7Z2D - chains A and E of the 3 polymer chains in the assembly; structure by electron microscopy, 3.38 A resolution.

== Chain A ==
Molecule: Reverse transcriptase/ribonuclease H
Source organism: Human immunodeficiency virus type 1 BH10
Notes: EC 2.7.7.49, 2.7.7.7, 3.1.26.13, 3.1.13.2
Reference sequence: P03366 (POL_HV1B1); residues 1-554 here correspond to UniProt positions 600-1153 (UniProt number = residue number + 599)
Chain sequence (556 residues; row label = number of the first residue in the row; numbers below 1 keep their minus sign (Met-1 is residue -1)):
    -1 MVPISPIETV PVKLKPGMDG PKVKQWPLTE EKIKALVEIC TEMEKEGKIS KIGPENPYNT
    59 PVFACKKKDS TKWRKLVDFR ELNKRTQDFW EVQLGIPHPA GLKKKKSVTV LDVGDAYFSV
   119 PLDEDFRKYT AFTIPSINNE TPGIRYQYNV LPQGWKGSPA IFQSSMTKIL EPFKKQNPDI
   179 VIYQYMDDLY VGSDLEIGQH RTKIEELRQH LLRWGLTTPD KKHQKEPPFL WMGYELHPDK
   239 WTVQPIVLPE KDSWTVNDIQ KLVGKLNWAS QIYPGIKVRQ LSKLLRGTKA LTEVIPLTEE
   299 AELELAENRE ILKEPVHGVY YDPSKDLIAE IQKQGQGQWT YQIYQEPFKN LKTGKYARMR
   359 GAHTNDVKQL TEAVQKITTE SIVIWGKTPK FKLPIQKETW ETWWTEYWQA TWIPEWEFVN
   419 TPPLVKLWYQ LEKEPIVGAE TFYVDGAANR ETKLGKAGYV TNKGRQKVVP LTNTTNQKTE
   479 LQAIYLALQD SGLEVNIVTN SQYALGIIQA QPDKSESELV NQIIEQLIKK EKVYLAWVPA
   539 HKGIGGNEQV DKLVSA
Disordered / not traced: -1, 63-70
Differences from the reference sequence: initiating methionine (-1); expression tag (0); conflict Cys63 (Ile662 in P03366), Ser280 (Cys879 in P03366), Asn498 (Asp1097 in P03366)
Small-molecule neighbours: Rilpivirine (T27; 4-{[4-({4-[(E)-2-cyanoethenyl]-2,6-dimethylphenyl}amino)pyrimidin-2-yl]amino}benzonitrile): Pro95, Leu100, Lys101, Lys103, Val106, Val179, Tyr181, Tyr183, Tyr188, Phe227, Trp229, Leu234, His235, Pro236, Tyr318
Curated features (UniProtKB/Swiss-Prot):
  - region: Phe227 to His235 (RT 'primer grip')
  - motif: Trp398 to Trp414 (Tryptophan repeat motif)
  - binding site (Mg(2+)): Asp110, Asp185, Asp186, Asp443, Glu478, Asp549
  - site: Trp401 (Essential for RT p66/p51 heterodimerization), Trp414 (Essential for RT p66/p51 heterodimerization), Phe440, Tyr441 (Cleavage)
What the authors report for this chain:
  - conformationally variable residues (loop rearrangement): Met184

== Chain E ==
Molecule: 38-nt DNA strand
Sequence (38 nucleotides; row label = number of the first residue in the row; numbers below 1 keep their minus sign (DT-4 is residue -4)):
    -4 TAATTCCCCC CCTTCGGTGC TTTGCACCGA AGGGGGGG
Disordered / not traced: -4 to -3
Modified residues: OMC (o2'-methylycytidine-5'-monophosphate) at position 2; OMC (o2'-methylycytidine-5'-monophosphate) at position 4

== Chain A / chain E interface ==
Residue-residue contacts - 39 pairs, chain A then chain E:
  Leu92(A) - DC3(E)  phosphate contact
  Tyr183(A) - DG32(E)  hydrogen bond to the phosphate
  Tyr183(A) - DG33(E)  sugar contact
  Met184(A) - DG33(E)  phosphate contact
  Met230(A) - DG31(E)  sugar contact
  Met230(A) - DG32(E)  sugar contact
  Gly231(A) - DG31(E)  phosphate contact
  Gly231(A) - DG32(E)  hydrogen bond to the phosphate
  Gln242(A) - DG32(E)  phosphate contact
  Asn255(A) - DG29(E)  phosphate contact
  Gln258(A) - DG28(E)  sugar contact
  Gln258(A) - DG29(E)  sugar contact
  Lys259(A) - DG29(E)  phosphate contact
  Lys259(A) - DG30(E)  phosphate contact
  Gly262(A) - DG30(E)  sugar contact
  Lys263(A) - DG30(E)  phosphate contact
  Lys263(A) - DG31(E)  salt bridge to the phosphate
  Trp266(A) - DG31(E)  sugar contact
  Ser280(A) - DC7(E)  hydrogen bond to the phosphate
  Ser280(A) - DT8(E)  hydrogen bond to the phosphate
  Lys281(A) - DT8(E)  phosphate contact
  Arg284(A) - DT8(E)  salt bridge to the phosphate
  Arg284(A) - DT9(E)  phosphate contact
  Gly285(A) - DT9(E)  hydrogen bond to the phosphate
  Lys287(A) - DT9(E)  sugar contact
  Lys353(A) - DC7(E)  salt bridge to the phosphate
  Arg358(A) - DC23(E)  salt bridge to the phosphate
  Gly359(A) - DC22(E)  phosphate contact
  Ala360(A) - DC22(E)  hydrogen bond to the phosphate
  His361(A) - DA21(E)  salt bridge to the phosphate
  Arg448(A) - DT18(E)  sugar contact
  Arg448(A) - DG19(E)  salt bridge to the phosphate
  Thr473(A) - DG19(E)  phosphate contact
  Thr473(A) - DC20(E)  hydrogen bond to the phosphate
  Gln475(A) - DC20(E)  phosphate contact
  Gln500(A) - DT16(E)  hydrogen bond to the phosphate
  Tyr501(A) - DT16(E)  base contact
  Tyr501(A) - DC20(E)  phosphate contact
  Tyr501(A) - DA21(E)  hydrogen bond to the phosphate
Other interface residues (no listed pair), chain A (33 interface residues in all): Glu89, Asn265, Leu283, Ala355, Lys374, Lys476
Other interface residues (no listed pair), chain E (21 interface residues in all): OMC_2, OMC_4, DC6, DG27

== Summary ==
33 residues of chain A face 21 of chain E across their interface; the contacts include 9 hydrogen bonds and 6
salt bridges. Polar pairs include Tyr183(A)-DG32(E), Gly231(A)-DG32(E) and Ser280(A)-DC7(E). Bound to chain A:
Rilpivirine. UniProt lists 6 Mg2+-binding residues on chain A. The paper reports conformational variability at
Met184(A).
Here chain A is Reverse transcriptase/ribonuclease H (Human immunodeficiency virus type 1 BH10) and chain E is
a 38-nt DNA strand. Entry 7Z2D (Cryo-EM structure of HIV-1 reverse transcriptase with a DNA aptamer in complex
with rilpivirine) was determined by electron microscopy together with 7Z24, 7Z29, 7Z2E, 7Z2G and 7Z2H from the
same study.
